4Z6D - chains A and T of the 4 polymer chains in the assembly; structure by X-ray diffraction, 2.51 A resolution.

[Chain A]
Molecule: DNA polymerase beta
Source organism: Homo sapiens
Notes: EC 2.7.7.7, 4.2.99.-
UniProtKB: P06746 (DPOLB_HUMAN); residue numbers follow UniProt; this construct covers 1-335
Amino-acid sequence (335 residues; each row starts with the number of its first residue):
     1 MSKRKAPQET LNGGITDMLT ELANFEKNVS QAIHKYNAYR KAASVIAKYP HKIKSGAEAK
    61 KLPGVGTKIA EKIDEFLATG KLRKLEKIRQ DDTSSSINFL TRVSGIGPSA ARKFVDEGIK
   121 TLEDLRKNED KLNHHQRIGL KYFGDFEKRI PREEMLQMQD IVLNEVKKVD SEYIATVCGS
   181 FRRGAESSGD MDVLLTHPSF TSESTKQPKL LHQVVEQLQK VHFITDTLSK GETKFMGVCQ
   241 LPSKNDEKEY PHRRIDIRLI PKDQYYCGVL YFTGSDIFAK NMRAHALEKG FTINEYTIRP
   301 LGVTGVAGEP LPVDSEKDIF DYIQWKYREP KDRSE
Unresolved in the structure: 1-6, 205-206
Sequence notes: engineered mutation Ala279 (Asn in P06746)
Ion coordination: Na+ site 1: Lys60, Leu62, Val65 (shared with 1 residue of chain D); Na+ site 2: Thr101, Val103, Ile106 (shared with 1 residue of chain P); Mg2+: Asp190, Asp192 (together with 1FZ)
Ligand contacts: 1FZ (5'-O-[(R)-hydroxy{[(R)-hydroxy(phosphonooxy)phosphoryl]amino}phosphoryl]thymidine): Arg149, Gly179, Ser180, Arg183, Ser187, Ser188, Gly189, Asp190, Asp192, Tyr271, Phe272, Thr273, Gly274, Ser275, Asp276, Ala279
Swiss-Prot annotation at these positions:
  - region: Arg183 to Asp192 (DNA-binding)
  - active site: Lys72 (Nucleophile)
  - binding site (K(+)): Lys60, Leu62, Val65, Thr101, Val103, Ile106
  - binding site (Na(+)): Lys60, Leu62, Val65, Thr101, Val103, Ile106
  - binding site (dATP): Arg149, Ser180, Arg183, Gly189, Asp190
  - binding site (dCTP): Arg149, Ser180, Arg183, Gly189, Asp190
  - binding site (dGTP): Arg149, Ser180, Arg183, Gly189, Asp190, Asp192
  - binding site (dTTP): Arg149, Ser180, Arg183, Gly189, Asp190
  - binding site (Mg(2+)): Asp190, Asp192, Asp256
  - modified residue: Lys72 (N6-acetyllysine), Arg83 (Omega-N-methylarginine), Arg152 (Omega-N-methylarginine)
  - cross-link (Glycyl lysine isopeptide (Lys-Gly)): Lys41 (interchain with G-Cter in ubiquitin), Lys61 (interchain with G-Cter in ubiquitin), Lys81 (interchain with G-Cter in ubiquitin)
  - natural variant: Leu22 (L22P: Found in a gastric cancer sample; uncertain significance), Tyr39 (Y39C: Found in a gastric cancer sample; uncertain significance), Gly118 (G118V: Decreased DNA-directed DNA polymerase activity), Arg137 (R137Q: Decreased function in base-excision repair), Arg149 (R149I: Decreased DNA-directed DNA polymerase activity), Asp160 (D160N: Found in a gastric cancer sample; uncertain significance), Cys239 (C239R: Found in a gastric cancer sample; uncertain significance), Lys289 (K289M: Found in a colon cancer sample; uncertain significance), Asn294 (N294D: Found in a gastric cancer sample; uncertain significance), Glu295 (E295K: Found in a gastric cancer sample; uncertain significance)
  - mutagenesis: Phe25 (F25W: No effect on 5'-dRP lyase activity. Decreased ssDNA binding), His34 (H34G: Decreased 5'-dRP lyase activity. Decreased ssDNA binding), Lys35 (K35A: Decreased 5'-dRP lyase activity. Decreased ssDNA binding. Loss of 5'-dRP lyase activity; when associated with A-68 and A-72. Decreased ssDNA binding; when associated with A-68 and A-72 ...), Tyr39 (Y39F: No effect on 5'-dRP lyase activity; Y39Q: Abolishes DNA polymerase and 5'-dRP lyase activity), Lys41 (K41R: Abolishes ubiquitination; when associated with R-61 and R-81), Lys60 (K60A: Decreased 5'-dRP lyase activity. Decreased ssDNA binding), Lys61 (K61R: Abolishes ubiquitination; when associated with R-41 and R-81), Lys68 (K68A: No effect on 5'-dRP lyase activity. Decreased ssDNA binding. Loss of 5'-dRP lyase activity; when associated with A-35 and A-72. Decreased ssDNA binding; when associated with A-35 and A-72 ...), Glu71 (E71Q: No effect on 5'-dRP lyase activity. No effect on structure shown by circular dichroism. No effect on ssDNA binding), Lys72 (K72A: Severely reduced 5'-dRP lyase activity. Does not affect ssDNA binding. Loss of 5'-dRP lyase activity; when associated with A-35 and A-68. Decreased ssDNA binding ...), Glu75 (E75A: Slightly decreased 5'-dRP lyase activity. Decreased ssDNA binding. No effect on structure shown by circular dichroism), Lys81 (K81R: Abolishes ubiquitination; when associated with R-41 and R-61), 5 further mutagenesis entries in UniProt
From the paper describing this entry:
  - mutagenesis - N279A (2-fold): decreased catalytic activity on dG:dTTP
  - binding site for 1FZ: Tyr271
  - binding site for the 16-nt DNA strand (chain T): Tyr271
  - mutagenesis - N279A (3-fold): increased catalytic activity on dG:dCTP
  - mutagenesis - N279A (3-fold): increased catalytic activity on Mn2+

[Chain T]
Molecule: 16-nt DNA strand
Sequence (16 nucleotides; numbered 1 to 16; the number before each row is that of its first residue):
     1 CCGACGTCGC ATCAGC

[Interface between chain A and chain T]
Pairs across the interface (19; chain A residue first):
  His34(A) with DC5(T), stacking on the base
  Asn133(A) with DT12(T), phosphate contact
  Ser229(A) with DC10(T), phosphate contact; DA11(T), sugar contact
  Lys230(A) with DC10(T), phosphate contact; DA11(T), hydrogen bond to the phosphate
  Gly231(A) with DC10(T), phosphate contact
  Glu232(A) with DC10(T), hydrogen bond to the phosphate
  Thr233(A) with DG9(T), hydrogen bond to the phosphate; DC10(T), hydrogen bond to the phosphate
  Lys234(A) with DG9(T), hydrogen bond to the base; DC10(T), hydrogen bond to the phosphate
  Tyr271(A) with DG6(T), hydrogen bond to the base
  Lys280(A) with DG6(T), base contact
  Arg283(A) with DG6(T), base contact
  Asn294(A) with DC8(T), hydrogen bond to the phosphate
  Glu295(A) with DC8(T), sugar contact
  Tyr296(A) with DC8(T), hydrogen bond to the phosphate; DG9(T), hydrogen bond to the phosphate
Also at the interface, not in a pair above, chain A (16 interface residues in all): His134, Leu228
Also at the interface, not in a pair above, chain T (8 interface residues in all): DT7

[Summary]
Chain A and chain T form an interface of 16 and 8 residues respectively; the contacts include 10 hydrogen
bonds and 1 aromatic stacking contact. Among the polar pairs are Lys234(A)-DG9(T), Tyr271(A)-DG6(T) and
Lys230(A)-DA11(T). The paper reports a binding site for 1FZ at Tyr271(A); N279A of chain A reduces catalytic
activity on dG:dTTP.
Chain A is DNA polymerase beta (Homo sapiens) and chain T is a 16-nt DNA strand; the structure, Structure of
human DNA polymerase beta 279NA mutant complexed with G in the template base paired ..., was determined by
X-ray diffraction (same publication as 4Z6C, 4Z6E and 4Z6F).
